Entry 6IA5 (X-ray diffraction, 1.88 A resolution); this record covers chains C and B of the 5 polymer chains in the assembly.

[Chain C (and B)]
Molecule: Phage-like element PBSX protein XepA
From: Bacillus subtilis (strain 168)
Notes: chain B of this document is another copy of the same molecule, construct and numbering; everything in this record applies to it too
UniProt: P39797 (XEPA_BACSU); residue numbers follow UniProt; this construct covers 1-279
Sequence (279 residues; each row starts with the number of its first residue):
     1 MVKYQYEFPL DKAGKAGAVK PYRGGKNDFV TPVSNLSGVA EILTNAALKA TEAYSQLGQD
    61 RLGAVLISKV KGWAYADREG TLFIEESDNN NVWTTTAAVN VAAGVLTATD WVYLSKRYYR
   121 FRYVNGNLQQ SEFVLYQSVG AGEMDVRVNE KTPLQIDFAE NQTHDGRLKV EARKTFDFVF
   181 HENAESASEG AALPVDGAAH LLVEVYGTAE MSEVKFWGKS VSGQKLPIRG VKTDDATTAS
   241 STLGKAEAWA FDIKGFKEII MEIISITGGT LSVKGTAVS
Not modelled in the structure: 1 (chain B: 1-2)

[Chain C / chain B interface]
Contacting residue pairs - 24 pairs, chain C then chain B:
  L36(C) - Y22(B)  hydrophobic
  L36(C) - V30(B)  hydrophobic
  V39(C) - Y22(B)
  V39(C) - R23(B)
  V39(C) - D28(B)
  A40(C) - R23(B)
  E41(C) - R23(B)
  E41(C) - N27(B)
  Q59(C) - G24(B)  hydrogen bond (side chain-backbone)
  V65(C) - K20(B)
  V65(C) - P21(B)
  V65(C) - Y22(B)  hydrophobic
  V65(C) - V30(B)  hydrophobic
  D110(C) - K151(B)  salt bridge
  Q137(C) - R23(B)  hydrogen bond (backbone-side chain)
  V139(C) - Y22(B)  hydrophobic
  R147(C) - W111(B)
  R147(C) - Y113(B)
  N149(C) - E143(B)  hydrogen bond
  E171(C) - R167(B)  salt bridge
  A172(C) - R167(B)
  R173(C) - R167(B)  hydrogen bond (backbone-side chain)
  K174(C) - D165(B)
  K174(C) - R167(B)
Other interface residues (no listed pair), chain C (18 interface residues in all): A64, S138, M144
Other interface residues (no listed pair), chain B (15 interface residues in all): N35

[Summary]
Chain C and chain B form an interface of 18 and 15 residues respectively; the contacts include 4 hydrogen
bonds and 2 salt bridges. Polar pairs include D110(C)-K151(B), E171(C)-R167(B) and Q59(C)-G24(B).
Both chains are Phage-like element PBSX protein XepA (Bacillus subtilis (strain 168)). Entry 6IA5 (Crystal
Structure Analysis of Bacillus subtilis 168 XepA) was determined by X-ray diffraction, deposited together with
6I56 and 6I5O.
